7XHV - chains A and B of the 4 polymer chains in the assembly; structure by X-ray diffraction, 4.00 A resolution.

Chain A:
Molecule: Aryl hydrocarbon receptor nuclear translocator
From: Mus musculus
Notes: fragment: arnt
UniProt: P53762 (ARNT_MOUSE); numbering as in UniProt (aligned over 82-360)
Sequence (279 residues; numbered 82 to 360; the number before each row is that of its first residue):
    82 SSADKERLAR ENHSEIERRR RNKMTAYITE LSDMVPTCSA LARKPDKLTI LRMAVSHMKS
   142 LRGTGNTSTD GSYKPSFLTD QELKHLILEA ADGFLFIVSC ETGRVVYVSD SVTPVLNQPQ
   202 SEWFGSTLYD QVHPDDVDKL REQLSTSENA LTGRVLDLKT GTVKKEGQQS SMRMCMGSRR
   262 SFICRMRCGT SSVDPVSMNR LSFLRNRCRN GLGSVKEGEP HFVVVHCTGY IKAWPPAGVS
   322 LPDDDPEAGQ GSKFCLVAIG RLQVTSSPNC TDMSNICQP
Disordered / not traced: 82-84, 122, 145-155, 229-257, 275-302, 320-334, 346-360
Curated features (UniProtKB/Swiss-Prot):
  - region: Leu167 to Ala171 (Mediates the transcription activity and dimerization of the AHR:ARNT complex)
  - mutagenesis: His94 (H94A: Reduces DNA binding), Glu98 (E98A: Reduces DNA binding), Arg102 (R102E: Reduces DNA binding. Decreases transcription factor activity), Leu112 (L112D: Interferes with transcription factor activity; L112E: Impairs heterodimer formation with EPAS1. Impairs heterodimer formation with HIF1A ...), Leu132 (L132E: Impairs heterodimer formation with EPAS1. Impairs heterodimer formation with HIF1A. Significantly destabilizes ARNT?s heterodimeric interactions with both NPAS1 and NPAS3 ...), Val136 (V136D: Impairs heterodimer formation with EPAS1. Impairs heterodimer formation with HIF1A. Significantly destabilizes ARNT?s heterodimeric interactions with both NPAS1 and NPAS3 ...), Met139 (M139D: Interferes with transcription factor activity), Leu164 (L164D: Does not affect transcription factor activity), Leu167 (L167E: Highly reduces transcription activity. Impairs interaction with AHR. Impairs heterodimer formation with EPAS1. Impairs heterodimer formation with HIF1A ...), Ile168 (I168D: Highly reduces transcription activity. Impairs interaction with AHR. Impairs heterodimer formation with EPAS1. Impairs heterodimer formation with HIF1A ...), Ala171 (A171D: Reduces transcription activity. Markedly reduces interaction with AHR. Impairs heterodimer formation with EPAS1. Markedly decreases heterodimer formation with HIF1A ...), Ile264 (I264D: Impairs heterodimer formation with EPAS1. Markedly decreases heterodimer formation with HIF1A. Significantly destabilizes ARNT?s heterodimeric interactions with both NPAS1 and NPAS3 ...), 3 further mutagenesis entries in UniProt

Chain B:
Molecule: Neuronal PAS domain-containing protein 4
From: Mus musculus
Notes: fragment: npas4
UniProt: Q8BGD7 (NPAS4_MOUSE); the author numbering skips numbers that UniProt does not, so the offset changes along the chain: 1-159 = UniProt 1-159; 161-206 = UniProt 160-205
Sequence (211 residues; each row starts with the number of its first residue; note: 1 number in that range is skipped by the numbering (no residue carries it; nothing is unmodelled there)):
     1 MYRSTKGASK ARRDQINAEI RNLKELLPLA EADKVRLSYL HIMSLACIYT RKGVFFAGGT
    61 PLAGPTGLLS AQELEDIVAA LPGFLLVFTA EGKLLYLSES VSEHLGHSMV DLVAQGDSIY
   121 DIIDPADHLT VRQQLTMPSA LDADRLFRCR FNTSKSLRR
   161 QSSGNKLVLI RGRFHAHPPG AYWAGNPVFT AFCAPLEPRP RPGPGPHHHH HH
Disordered / not traced: 1-2, 161-163, 199-212
Sequence notes: expression tag (207-212)

How chain A and chain B interact:
Contacting residue pairs (79; chain A residue first):
  Arg101(A) - Leu40(B)
  Met105(A) - Ile20(B)  hydrophobic
  Met105(A) - Met43(B)  hydrophobic
  Tyr108(A) - Leu40(B)
  Tyr108(A) - Met43(B)  hydrophobic
  Tyr108(A) - Cys47(B)  hydrogen bond (backbone-side chain)
  Tyr108(A) - Gly116(B)
  Tyr108(A) - Asp117(B)
  Ile109(A) - Met43(B)  hydrophobic
  Glu111(A) - Arg51(B)  salt bridge
  Glu111(A) - Lys93(B)  salt bridge
  Glu111(A) - Tyr182(B)  hydrogen bond
  Leu112(A) - Met43(B)  hydrophobic
  Asp114(A) - Tyr182(B)
  Met115(A) - Cys47(B)
  Met115(A) - Thr50(B)
  Met115(A) - Arg51(B)
  Met115(A) - Tyr182(B)  hydrophobic
  Leu129(A) - Gln15(B)
  Leu129(A) - Ile16(B)
  Leu132(A) - Leu23(B)
  Leu132(A) - Met43(B)  hydrophobic
  Arg133(A) - Glu19(B)
  Ala135(A) - Leu23(B)  hydrophobic
  Val136(A) - Glu19(B)
  Val136(A) - Asn22(B)
  Val136(A) - Leu23(B)
  Val136(A) - Leu26(B)
  His138(A) - Thr50(B)
  His138(A) - Val54(B)
  Met139(A) - Leu26(B)  hydrophobic
  Met139(A) - Ala46(B)  hydrophobic
  Met139(A) - Thr50(B)
  Lys140(A) - Leu26(B)
  Arg143(A) - Leu26(B)
  Arg143(A) - Pro28(B)
  Arg143(A) - Tyr49(B)
  Phe158(A) - Pro28(B)
  Phe158(A) - Leu29(B)  hydrophobic
  Phe158(A) - Ile48(B)  hydrophobic
  Phe158(A) - Tyr49(B)
  Phe158(A) - Lys52(B)  hydrogen bond (backbone-side chain)
  Leu159(A) - Lys52(B)
  Asp161(A) - Ala71(B)
  Asp161(A) - Leu74(B)
  Gln162(A) - Leu62(B)
  Gln162(A) - Ala63(B)
  Gln162(A) - Gly64(B)  hydrogen bond (side chain-backbone)
  Gln162(A) - Pro65(B)  hydrogen bond (side chain-backbone)
  Gln162(A) - Thr66(B)
  Glu163(A) - Phe56(B)
  Glu163(A) - Leu62(B)
  Leu164(A) - Tyr96(B)
  Lys165(A) - Leu74(B)
  His166(A) - Leu62(B)
  Leu167(A) - Phe56(B)  hydrophobic
  Leu167(A) - Val87(B)  hydrophobic
  Ile168(A) - Leu74(B)  hydrophobic
  Ile168(A) - Val78(B)  hydrophobic
  Glu170(A) - His175(B)  salt bridge
  Glu170(A) - Thr190(B)  hydrogen bond (backbone-side chain)
  Ala171(A) - Leu85(B)  hydrophobic
  Ala171(A) - Thr190(B)
  Ala171(A) - Phe192(B)
  Asp173(A) - Asp144(B)
  Asp173(A) - Arg171(B)  salt bridge
  Leu176(A) - Leu68(B)  hydrophobic
  Ile178(A) - Leu68(B)  hydrophobic
  Tyr188(A) - Pro65(B)
  Pro195(A) - Arg173(B)
  Arg260(A) - Ala80(B)
  Tyr311(A) - Glu73(B)
  Tyr311(A) - Asp76(B)  hydrogen bond
  Lys313(A) - Leu68(B)  hydrogen bond (side chain-backbone)
  Lys313(A) - Glu73(B)  salt bridge
  Val338(A) - Leu69(B)  hydrophobic
  Ile340(A) - Ile77(B)  hydrophobic
  Arg342(A) - Phe192(B)
  Leu343(A) - Arg171(B)
Also at the interface, not in a pair above, chain A (51 interface residues in all): Lys104, Val116, Pro117, Ser120, Lys128, Pro156, Ser157, Ala172, Thr309, Gln344
Also at the interface, not in a pair above, chain B (59 interface residues in all): Leu27, Tyr39, Ser44, Gly67, Ser70, Leu81, Pro82, Leu95, Met109, Gln115, Ala181, Ala191

Summary:
The interface between chain A and chain B involves 51 residues on one side and 59 on the other, with 8
hydrogen bonds and 5 salt bridges. Polar pairs include Glu111(A)-Arg51(B), Glu111(A)-Lys93(B) and
Glu170(A)-His175(B). Curated annotation (UniProt) lists 15 mutagenesis sites on chain A.
Here chain A is Aryl hydrocarbon receptor nuclear translocator and chain B is Neuronal PAS domain-containing
protein 4, both from Mus musculus. Entry 7XHV (Crystal Structure of the NPAS4-ARNT heterodimer in complex with
DNA) was determined by X-ray diffraction (same publication as 7XI3 and 7XI4).
